8RN3 - chains A and D of the 5 polymer chains in the assembly; structure by electron microscopy, 2.78 A resolution.

Chain A (and D):
Molecule: Polymerase acidic protein
From: Influenza B virus (B/Memphis/13/2003)
Notes: EC 3.1.-.-; chain D of this document is another copy of the same molecule, construct and numbering; everything in this record applies to it too
Reference sequence: Q5V8Z9 (Q5V8Z9_9INFB); residues 1-726 here = UniProt positions 1-726
Amino-acid sequence (726 residues; row label = number of the first residue in the row):
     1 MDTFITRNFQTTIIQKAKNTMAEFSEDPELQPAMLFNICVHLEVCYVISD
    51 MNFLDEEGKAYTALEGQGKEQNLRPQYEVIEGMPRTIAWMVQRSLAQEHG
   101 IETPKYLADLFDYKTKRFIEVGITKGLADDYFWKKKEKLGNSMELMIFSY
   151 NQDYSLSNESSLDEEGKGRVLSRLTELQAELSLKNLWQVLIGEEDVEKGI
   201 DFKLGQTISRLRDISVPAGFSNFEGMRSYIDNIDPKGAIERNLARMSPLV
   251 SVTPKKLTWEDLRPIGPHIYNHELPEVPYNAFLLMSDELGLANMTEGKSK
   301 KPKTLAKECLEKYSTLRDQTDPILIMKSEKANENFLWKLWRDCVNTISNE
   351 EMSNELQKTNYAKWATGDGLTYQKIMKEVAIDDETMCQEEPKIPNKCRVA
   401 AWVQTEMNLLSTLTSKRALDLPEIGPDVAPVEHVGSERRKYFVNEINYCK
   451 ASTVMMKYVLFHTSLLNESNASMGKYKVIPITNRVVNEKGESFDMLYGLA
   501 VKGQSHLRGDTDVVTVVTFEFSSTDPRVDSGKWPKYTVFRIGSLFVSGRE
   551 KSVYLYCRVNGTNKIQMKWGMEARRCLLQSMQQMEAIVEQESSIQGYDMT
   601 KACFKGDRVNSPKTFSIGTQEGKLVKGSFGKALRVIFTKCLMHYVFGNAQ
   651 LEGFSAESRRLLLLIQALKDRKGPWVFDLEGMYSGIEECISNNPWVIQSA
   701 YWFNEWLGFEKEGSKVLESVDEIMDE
Disordered / not traced: 62-71, 717-726 (chain D: 1-359, 391-726)
Bound ions: Mg2+ near D109 (its only coordinating residue here)
Reported in the primary citation:
  - mutagenesis - K631A/R634A: decreased catalytic activity

Interface between chain A and chain D:
Residue-residue contacts (26):
  N332(A) with D382(D); D383(D), hydrogen bond; E384(D), hydrogen bond
  E333(A) with E384(D)
  N334(A) with D382(D); E384(D)
  F335(A) with V379(D); D382(D)
  K338(A) with E378(D), salt bridge; D382(D), salt bridge
  N360(A) with M376(D)
  Y361(A) with M376(D); E378(D); V379(D), hydrophobic; D382(D), hydrogen bond
  W364(A) with Q373(D); I375(D), hydrophobic; V379(D), hydrophobic
  Q373(A) with W364(D)
  I375(A) with W364(D), hydrophobic
  M376(A) with N360(D); Y361(D)
  E378(A) with Y361(D)
  V379(A) with Y361(D), hydrophobic; W364(D), hydrophobic
  D382(A) with Y361(D), hydrogen bond
Other interface residues (no listed pair), chain A (15 interface residues in all): K363

Overview:
15 residues of chain A and 11 residues of chain D are in contact; the contacts include 4 hydrogen bonds and 2
salt bridges. Polar contacts include K338(A)-E378(D), K338(A)-D382(D) and N332(A)-D383(D). From the paper:
K631A/R634A of chain A reduce catalytic activity.
Both chains are Polymerase acidic protein (Influenza B virus (B/Memphis/13/2003)). Entry 8RN3
(Pseudo-symmetrical influenza B polymerase apo-dimer, encapsidase moiety (from "Influenza B polymerase
pseudo-symmetrical dimer" | Local refinement)) was determined by electron microscopy (same publication as
8RN1, 8RN2, 8RN4, 8RN5, 8RN6, 8RN7 and 5 further entries).
